Entry 7E80 (electron microscopy, 3.67 A resolution); this record covers chains CE and x of the 77 polymer chains in the assembly.

# Chain CE
Protein: Flagellar biosynthetic protein FliR
Source organism: Salmonella typhimurium (strain LT2 / SGSC1412 / ATCC 700720)
UniProtKB: P54702 (FLIR_SALTY); residues 1-264 here = UniProt positions 1-264
Sequence (264 residues; numbered 1 to 264; the number before each row is that of its first residue):
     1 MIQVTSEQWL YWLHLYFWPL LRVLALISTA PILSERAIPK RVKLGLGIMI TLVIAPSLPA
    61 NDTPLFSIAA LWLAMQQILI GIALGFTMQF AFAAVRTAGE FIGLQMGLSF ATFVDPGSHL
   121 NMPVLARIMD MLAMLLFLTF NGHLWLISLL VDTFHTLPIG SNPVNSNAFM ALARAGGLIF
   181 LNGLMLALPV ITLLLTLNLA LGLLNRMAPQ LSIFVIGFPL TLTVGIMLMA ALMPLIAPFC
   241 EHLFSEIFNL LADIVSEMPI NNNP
Disordered / not traced: 1-2, 263-264

# Chain x
Protein: Flagellar biosynthetic protein FliP
Source organism: Salmonella typhimurium (strain LT2 / SGSC1412 / ATCC 700720)
UniProtKB: P54700 (FLIP_SALTY); residues 1-245 here = UniProt positions 1-245
Sequence (245 residues; row label = number of the first residue in the row):
     1 MRRLLFLSLA GLWLFSPAAA AQLPGLISQP LAGGGQSWSL SVQTLVFITS LTFLPAILLM
    61 MTSFTRIIIV FGLLRNALGT PSAPPNQVLL GLALFLTFFI MSPVIDKIYV DAYQPFSEQK
   121 ISMQEALDKG AQPLRAFMLR QTREADLALF ARLANSGPLQ GPEAVPMRIL LPAYVTSELK
   181 TAFQIGFTIF IPFLIIDLVI ASVLMALGMM MVPPATIALP FKLMLFVLVD GWQLLMGSLA
   241 QSFYS
Disordered / not traced: 1-34

# How chain CE and chain x interact
Residue-residue contacts - 47 pairs, chain CE then chain x:
  Leu33(CE) with Phe183(x)
  Ala37(CE) with Leu73(x), hydrophobic
  Ile38(CE) with Ile69(x), hydrophobic; Leu179(x), hydrophobic; Phe183(x), hydrophobic
  Pro39(CE) with Ile68(x), hydrophobic; Ile69(x)
  Arg41(CE) with Met60(x), hydrogen bond
  Val42(CE) with Met60(x), hydrophobic; Thr65(x)
  Met49(CE) with Met61(x), hydrophobic; Pro172(x), hydrophobic; Val175(x), hydrophobic
  Leu52(CE) with Met167(x); Arg168(x)
  Val53(CE) with Arg168(x); Pro172(x), hydrophobic
  Gly107(CE) with Met205(x)
  Leu108(CE) with Met205(x), hydrophobic
  Phe110(CE) with Met210(x), hydrophobic
  Ser118(CE) with Pro213(x)
  Leu120(CE) with Met211(x); Pro213(x), hydrophobic; Pro214(x)
  Asn121(CE) with Met205(x)
  Pro123(CE) with Leu194(x); Asp197(x)
  Val124(CE) with Leu198(x); Ala201(x), hydrophobic
  Leu125(CE) with Leu198(x), hydrophobic
  Arg127(CE) with Leu194(x)
  Ile128(CE) with Leu194(x)
  Met131(CE) with Phe187(x), hydrophobic; Phe190(x), hydrophobic
  Leu132(CE) with Phe187(x), hydrophobic
  Met134(CE) with Phe183(x), hydrophobic
  Leu135(CE) with Phe187(x), hydrophobic
  Leu138(CE) with Lys180(x)
  Leu144(CE) with Ala145(x); Asp146(x); Leu149(x)
  Ile147(CE) with Leu153(x), hydrophobic
  Val151(CE) with Leu153(x), hydrophobic
  Pro219(CE) with Ala206(x)
  Leu222(CE) with Ser202(x); Ala206(x), hydrophobic
  Ile226(CE) with Ser202(x)
Interface residues without a listed pair, chain CE (37 interface residues in all): Glu35, Gly45, Asn141, His143, Ser148, Phe218
Interface residues without a listed pair, chain x (36 interface residues in all): Ala56, Asn76, Ala154, Thr176, Gln184, Val212

# In short
Chain CE and chain x form an interface of 37 and 36 residues respectively, with 1 hydrogen bond. The
hydrogen-bonded pair is Arg41(CE)-Met60(x).
Here chain CE is Flagellar biosynthetic protein FliR and chain x is Flagellar biosynthetic protein FliP, both
from Salmonella typhimurium (strain LT2 / SGSC1412 / ATCC 700720). Entry 7E80 (Cryo-EM structure of the
flagellar rod with hook and export apparatus from Salmonella) was determined by electron microscopy together
with 7CBL, 7CBM, 7CG0, 7CG4, 7CGO, 7E81 and 7E82 from the same study.
